4GEC - chain A; structure by X-ray diffraction, 2.50 A resolution.

Chain A:
Molecule: 2-succinyl-6-hydroxy-2,4-cyclohexadiene-1-carboxylate synthase
Organism: Escherichia coli
Notes: EC 4.2.99.20
UniProt: P37355 (MENH_ECOLI); residue numbers follow UniProt; this construct covers 1-252
Sequence (268 residues; row label = number of the first residue in the row; numbers below 1 keep their minus sign (Met-15 is residue -15)):
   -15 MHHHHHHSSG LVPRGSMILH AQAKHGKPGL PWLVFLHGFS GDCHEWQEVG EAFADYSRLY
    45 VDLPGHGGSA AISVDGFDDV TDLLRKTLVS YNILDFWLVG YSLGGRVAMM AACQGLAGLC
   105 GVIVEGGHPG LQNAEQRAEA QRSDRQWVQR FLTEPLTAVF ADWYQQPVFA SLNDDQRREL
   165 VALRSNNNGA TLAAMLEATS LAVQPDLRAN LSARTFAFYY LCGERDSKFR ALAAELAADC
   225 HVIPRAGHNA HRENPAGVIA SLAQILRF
Not modelled in the structure: -15 to -5
Differences from the reference sequence: expression tag (-15 to 0); engineered mutation Ala124 (Arg in P37355)
UniProt features mapped onto this chain:
  - mutagenesis: Ser86 (S86A: 1400-fold decrease in catalytic activity), Asp210 (D210A: Loss of activity), His232 (H232A: Loss of activity)
What the authors report for this chain:
  - binding site for sulfate ion: Arg90
  - binding site for chloride ion: Arg168

Overview:
Curated annotation (UniProt) lists 3 mutagenesis sites. The paper reports a binding site for sulfate ion at
Arg90; a binding site for chloride ion at Arg168.
Chain A is 2-succinyl-6-hydroxy-2,4-cyclohexadiene-1-carboxylate synthase (Escherichia coli); the structure,
Crystal Structure of E.coli MenH R124A Mutant, was determined by X-ray diffraction (same publication as 4GDM
and 4GEG).
